Entry 8I13 (electron microscopy, 6.90 A resolution (low resolution: residue-level contacts below are approximate; hydrogen-bond / salt-bridge calls are withheld)); this record covers chains F and G of the 6 polymer chains in the assembly.

== Chain F ==
Molecule: Non-structural maintenance of chromosomes element 1 homolog
Organism: Saccharomyces cerevisiae
UniProt: A0A8H4F9V3 (A0A8H4F9V3_YEASX); numbering as in UniProt (aligned over 1-336)
Sequence (336 residues; row label = number of the first residue in the row):
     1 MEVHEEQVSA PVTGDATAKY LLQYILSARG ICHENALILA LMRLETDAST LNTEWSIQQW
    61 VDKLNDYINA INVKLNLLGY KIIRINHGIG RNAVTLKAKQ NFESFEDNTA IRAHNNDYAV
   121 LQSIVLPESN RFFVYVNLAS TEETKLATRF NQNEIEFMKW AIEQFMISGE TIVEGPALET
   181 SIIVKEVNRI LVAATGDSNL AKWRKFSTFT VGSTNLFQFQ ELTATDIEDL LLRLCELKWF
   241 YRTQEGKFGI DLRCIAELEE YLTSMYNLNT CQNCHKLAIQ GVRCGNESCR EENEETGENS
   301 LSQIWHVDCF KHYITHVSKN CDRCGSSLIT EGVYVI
Disordered / not traced: 1-10, 104-116

== Chain G ==
Molecule: NSE3 isoform 1
Organism: Saccharomyces cerevisiae
UniProt: A0A8H8UNJ0 (A0A8H8UNJ0_YEASX); numbering as in UniProt (aligned over 1-303)
Sequence (303 residues; each row starts with the number of its first residue):
     1 MSSIDNDSDV DLTEDLAVAK IVKENPVARK MVRYILSRGE SQNSIITRNK LQSVIHEAAR
    61 EENIAKPSFS KMFMDINAIL YNVYGFELQG LPSKNNMNAG GNGSNSNTNK SMPEPLGHRA
   121 QKFILLNNVP HSKNFDDFKI LQSAHTYEEL IVTGEYIGDD IASGTSNTLE SKLSTDRDLV
   181 YKGVLSVILC IVFFSKNNIL HQELIKFLET FGIPSDGSKI AILNITIEDL IKSLEKREYI
   241 VRLEEKSDTD GEVISYRIGR RTQAELGLES LEKLVQEIMG LEKEQTKSLH DDIIKSIGDS
   301 YSI
Disordered / not traced: 1-10, 98-113

== Chain F / chain G interface ==
Pairs across the interface (83):
  Pro-11(F) / Asp-11(G)
  Pro-11(F) / Glu-14(G)
  Gly-14(F) / Asp-11(G)
  Asp-15(F) / Asp-11(G)
  Asp-15(F) / Glu-14(G)
  Asp-15(F) / Asn-82(G)
  Lys-19(F) / Tyr-84(G)
  Lys-19(F) / Gly-85(G)
  Lys-19(F) / Val-129(G)
  Tyr-20(F) / Val-129(G)
  Tyr-20(F) / Pro-130(G)
  Leu-22(F) / Tyr-84(G)
  Gln-23(F) / Phe-86(G)
  Tyr-24(F) / Phe-135(G)
  Tyr-24(F) / Lys-172(G)
  Ser-27(F) / Ser-174(G)
  Ala-28(F) / Ser-174(G)
  Arg-29(F) / Ser-174(G)
  His-33(F) / Glu-170(G)
  Leu-39(F) / Phe-138(G)
  Ala-40(F) / Phe-135(G)
  Arg-43(F) / Asn-134(G)
  Arg-43(F) / Phe-135(G)
  Arg-43(F) / Phe-138(G)
  Leu-44(F) / Phe-135(G)
  Asp-47(F) / Asn-134(G)
  Asp-47(F) / Phe-135(G)
  Lys-74(F) / Asp-15(G)
  Lys-74(F) / Asn-82(G)
  Lys-74(F) / Val-83(G)
  Leu-75(F) / Tyr-84(G)
  Leu-78(F) / Arg-29(G)
  Leu-78(F) / Val-83(G)
  Leu-78(F) / Tyr-84(G)
  Tyr-80(F) / Arg-33(G)
  Tyr-80(F) / Tyr-84(G)
  His-87(F) / Leu-169(G)
  Lys-97(F) / Thr-165(G)
  Lys-99(F) / His-145(G)
  Phe-102(F) / Gln-142(G)
  Phe-102(F) / His-145(G)
  Glu-103(F) / Leu-141(G)
  Glu-103(F) / His-145(G)
  Phe-132(F) / Glu-170(G)
  Tyr-135(F) / Tyr-84(G)
  Glu-142(F) / Arg-33(G)
  Glu-143(F) / Lys-30(G)
  Glu-143(F) / Glu-61(G)
  Thr-144(F) / Lys-30(G)
  Thr-144(F) / Arg-33(G)
  Thr-144(F) / Tyr-34(G)
  Lys-145(F) / Ser-37(G)
  Lys-145(F) / Arg-38(G)
  Lys-145(F) / Ser-41(G)
  Leu-146(F) / Arg-38(G)
  Ala-147(F) / Arg-38(G)
  Ala-147(F) / Gln-42(G)
  Thr-148(F) / Ser-41(G)
  Thr-148(F) / Gln-42(G)
  Arg-149(F) / Ser-41(G)
  Arg-149(F) / Gln-42(G)
  Arg-149(F) / Asn-43(G)
  Leu-232(F) / Gly-158(G)
  Leu-232(F) / Arg-177(G)
  Glu-236(F) / Tyr-156(G)
  Glu-236(F) / Thr-175(G)
  Glu-236(F) / Asp-176(G)
  Glu-236(F) / Arg-177(G)
  Leu-237(F) / Ser-174(G)
  Lys-238(F) / Asn-167(G)
  Lys-238(F) / Leu-169(G)
  Arg-242(F) / Gly-158(G)
  Arg-242(F) / Ile-161(G)
  Arg-242(F) / Ser-163(G)
  Arg-242(F) / Gly-164(G)
  Arg-242(F) / Thr-165(G)
  Arg-242(F) / Ser-166(G)
  Thr-243(F) / Ala-162(G)
  Thr-243(F) / Ser-163(G)
  Thr-243(F) / Gly-164(G)
  Gln-244(F) / Ala-162(G)
  Gln-244(F) / Ser-163(G)
  Gln-244(F) / Gly-164(G)
Also at the interface, not in a pair above, chain F (52 interface residues in all): Ile-25, Ile-31, Cys-32, Leu-77, Gly-79, Ala-98, Asn-137, Arg-233, Glu-245
Also at the interface, not in a pair above, chain G (55 interface residues in all): Val-22, Leu-36, Glu-40, Glu-57, Ile-79, Ser-132, Lys-139, Thr-146, Ile-157, Asp-159, Thr-168, Ser-171, Asp-178

== Overview ==
Chain F and chain G form an interface of 52 and 55 residues respectively.
Chain F is Non-structural maintenance of chromosomes element 1 homolog and chain G is NSE3 isoform 1, both
from Saccharomyces cerevisiae; the structure, Cryo-EM structure of 6-subunit Smc5/6, was determined by
electron microscopy together with 7YLM, 7YMD, 7YQH, 8HQS, 8I21, 8I4U and 6 further entries from the same
study.
